PDB entry 2VIR | X-ray diffraction, 3.25 A resolution | chains A and B of the 3 polymer chains in the assembly

# Chain A
Molecule: Immunoglobulin (IGG1, lambda)
Source organism: Mus musculus
Notes: fragment: fab fragment
Sequence (210 residues; each row starts with the number of its first residue):
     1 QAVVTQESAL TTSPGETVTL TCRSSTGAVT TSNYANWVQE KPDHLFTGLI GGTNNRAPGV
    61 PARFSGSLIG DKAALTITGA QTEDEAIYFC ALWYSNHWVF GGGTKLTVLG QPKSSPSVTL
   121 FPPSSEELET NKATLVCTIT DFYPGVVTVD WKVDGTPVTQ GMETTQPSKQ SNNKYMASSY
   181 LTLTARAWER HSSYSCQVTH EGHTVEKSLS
Disulfide bonds: Cys-22/Cys-90, Cys-137/Cys-196
Ion coordination: Zn2+ site 1: Glu-16, Asp-154, His-191; Zn2+ site 2: Asp-141 (shared with His-173(B) of chain B); Zn2+ site 3: His-203 (shared with 2 residues of chain C)

# Chain B
Molecule: Immunoglobulin (IGG1, lambda)
Source organism: Mus musculus
Notes: fragment: fab fragment
Sequence (221 residues; numbered 1 to 221; the number before each row is that of its first residue):
     1 QVQLKESGPG LVAPSQSLSI TCTVSGFLLI SNGVHWVRQP PGKGLEWLGV IWAGGNTNYN
    61 SALMSRVSIS KDNSKSQVFL KMKSLQTDDT AMYYCARDFY DYDVFYYAMD YWGQGTSVTV
   121 SSAKTTPPSV YPLAPGSAAQ TNSMVTLGCL VKGYFPEPVT VTWNSGSLSS GVHTFPAVLQ
   181 SDLYTLSSSV TVPSSTWPSE TVTCNVAHPA SSTKVDKKIV P
Disulfide bonds: Cys-22/Cys-95, Cys-149/Cys-204
Differences from the reference sequence: conflict Gln-3 (Lys in 4096752), Lys-5 (Gln in 4096752), Leu-28 (Ser in 4096752), Ile-30 (Thr in 4096752), Asn-32 (Tyr in 4096752), Leu-63 (His in 4096752), Ile-69 (Phe in 4096752), Lys-83 (Asn in 4096752), Met-92 (Leu in 4096752), Tyr-102 (His99 in 4096752), Asp-103 (Gly100 in 4096752), Ser-117 (Leu108 in 4096752), Ser-122 (Ala113 in 4096752), Pro-135 (Ser126 in 4096752); insertion (98-100, 105-110)
Ion coordination: Zn2+: His-173 (shared with Asp-141(A) of chain A)

# Chain A / chain B interface
Contacting residue pairs - 65 pairs, chain A then chain B:
  Gln-1(A) with Ser-61(B), hydrogen bond
  Tyr-34(A) with Phe-105(B); Tyr-106(B), hydrophobic; Tyr-107(B), hydrophobic
  Asn-36(A) with Tyr-107(B); Ala-108(B); Met-109(B)
  Val-38(A) with Trp-112(B), hydrophobic
  Glu-40(A) with Gln-39(B), hydrogen bond
  His-44(A) with Gln-39(B); Met-92(B); Tyr-94(B), hydrogen bond (backbone-side chain)
  Phe-46(A) with Gln-39(B); Leu-45(B), hydrophobic; Tyr-94(B), hydrophobic
  Gly-52(A) with Tyr-106(B)
  Asn-55(A) with Tyr-106(B)
  Phe-89(A) with Gly-44(B); Leu-45(B)
  Trp-93(A) with Trp-52(B), hydrophobic; Tyr-107(B), hydrophobic
  Asn-96(A) with Trp-47(B); Trp-52(B); Asn-58(B)
  His-97(A) with Trp-47(B); Tyr-59(B), hydrogen bond (side chain-backbone)
  Trp-98(A) with His-35(B); Trp-47(B); Met-109(B), hydrophobic
  Phe-100(A) with Leu-45(B), hydrophobic; Met-109(B), hydrophobic; Trp-112(B), hydrophobic
  Phe-121(A) with Leu-133(B), hydrophobic; Thr-146(B); Leu-147(B); Gly-148(B)
  Pro-122(A) with Ala-134(B)
  Ser-124(A) with Tyr-131(B); Pro-132(B)
  Glu-126(A) with Tyr-131(B); Pro-132(B); Lys-217(B), salt bridge
  Glu-127(A) with Tyr-131(B); Leu-150(B); Lys-152(B), salt bridge
  Val-136(A) with Leu-133(B), hydrophobic; Leu-150(B), hydrophobic; Ser-187(B)
  Thr-138(A) with Phe-175(B); Ser-189(B)
  Ile-139(A) with Phe-175(B)
  Thr-140(A) with His-173(B); Phe-175(B)
  Asp-141(A) with His-173(B), salt bridge
  Thr-165(A) with Pro-176(B); Val-178(B)
  Ser-168(A) with Pro-176(B)
  Gln-170(A) with His-173(B), hydrogen bond
  Met-176(A) with His-173(B); Phe-175(B), hydrophobic
  Ala-177(A) with Phe-175(B)
  Ser-178(A) with Phe-175(B)
  Tyr-180(A) with Val-178(B), hydrophobic; Ser-187(B), hydrogen bond
  Thr-182(A) with Gln-180(B), hydrogen bond
Also at the interface, not in a pair above, chain A (43 interface residues in all): Gly-48, Gly-51, Ala-91, Gly-102, Thr-130, Lys-132, Thr-134, Glu-163, Gln-166, Leu-209
Also at the interface, not in a pair above, chain B (45 interface residues in all): Val-37, Gly-42, Asn-60, Asp-110, Gln-114, Pro-135, Ser-137, Thr-174, Leu-179, Thr-185, Leu-186

# In short
The interface between chain A and chain B involves 43 residues on one side and 45 on the other, with 7
hydrogen bonds and 3 salt bridges. Polar contacts include Glu-126(A)/Lys-217(B), Glu-127(A)/Lys-152(B) and
Asp-141(A)/His-173(B). Glu-16(A), Asp-154(A) and His-191(A) form the Zn2+ site 1.
Here chain A is Immunoglobulin (IGG1, lambda) and chain B is Immunoglobulin (IGG1, lambda), both from Mus
musculus. Entry 2VIR (Influenza virus hemagglutinin complexed with a neutralizing antibody) was determined by
X-ray diffraction together with 2VIS, 2VIT and 2VIU from the same study.
